PDB entry 9MQ8 | electron microscopy, 3.73 A resolution | chains D and F of the 12 polymer chains in the assembly

# Chain D (and F)
Molecule: Hemagglutinin HA2 chain
From: Influenza A virus
Notes: chain F of this document is another copy of the same molecule, construct and numbering; everything in this record applies to it too
Sequence (227 residues; row label = number of the first residue in the row; numbers below 1 keep their minus sign (Gly-1 is residue -1)):
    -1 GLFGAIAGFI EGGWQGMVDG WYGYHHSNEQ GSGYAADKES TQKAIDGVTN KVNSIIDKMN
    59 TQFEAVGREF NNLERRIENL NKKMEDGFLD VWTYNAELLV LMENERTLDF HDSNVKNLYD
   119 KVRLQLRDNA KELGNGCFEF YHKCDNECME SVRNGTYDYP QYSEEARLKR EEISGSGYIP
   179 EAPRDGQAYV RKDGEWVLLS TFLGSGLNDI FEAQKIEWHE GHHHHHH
Unresolved in the structure: -1 to 39, 125-225 (chain F: -1 to 38, 125-225)

# Chain D / chain F interface
Residue-residue contacts - 10 pairs, chain D then chain F:
  Leu78(D) - Ile75(F)  hydrophobic
  Lys80(D) - Phe61(F)
  Met82(D) - Phe86(F)  hydrophobic
  Asp88(D) - Asn58(F)  hydrogen bond (backbone-side chain)
  Asp88(D) - Gln60(F)
  Thr91(D) - Asn58(F)
  Tyr92(D) - Ile53(F)
  Tyr92(D) - Asn58(F)
  Tyr92(D) - Trp90(F)  hydrophobic
  Glu95(D) - Lys56(F)  salt bridge
Other interface residues (no listed pair), chain D (11 interface residues in all): Arg74, Lys81, Gly85, Glu103
Other interface residues (no listed pair), chain F (14 interface residues in all): Thr59, Arg66, Phe68, Met82, Leu97, Arg104

# Overview
Chain D and chain F form an interface of 11 and 14 residues respectively, with 1 hydrogen bond and 1 salt
bridge. Among the polar pairs are Glu95(D)-Lys56(F) and Asp88(D)-Asn58(F).
Both chains are Hemagglutinin HA2 chain (Influenza A virus). Entry 9MQ8 (Cryo-EM structure of hemagglutinin
H5N1 in complex with Fab 310-33-1_H02) was determined by electron microscopy.
